PDB entry 6J0C | electron microscopy, 3.70 A resolution | chains A and f of the 12 polymer chains in the assembly

[Chain A (and f)]
Protein: Pvc2
Organism: Photorhabdus asymbiotica subsp. asymbiotica (strain ATCC 43949 / 3105-77)
Notes: chain f of this document is another copy of the same molecule, construct and numbering; everything in this record applies to it too
Reference sequence: B6VNP3 (B6VNP3_PHOAA); residues 1-355 here = UniProt positions 1-355
Sequence (355 residues; each row starts with the number of its first residue):
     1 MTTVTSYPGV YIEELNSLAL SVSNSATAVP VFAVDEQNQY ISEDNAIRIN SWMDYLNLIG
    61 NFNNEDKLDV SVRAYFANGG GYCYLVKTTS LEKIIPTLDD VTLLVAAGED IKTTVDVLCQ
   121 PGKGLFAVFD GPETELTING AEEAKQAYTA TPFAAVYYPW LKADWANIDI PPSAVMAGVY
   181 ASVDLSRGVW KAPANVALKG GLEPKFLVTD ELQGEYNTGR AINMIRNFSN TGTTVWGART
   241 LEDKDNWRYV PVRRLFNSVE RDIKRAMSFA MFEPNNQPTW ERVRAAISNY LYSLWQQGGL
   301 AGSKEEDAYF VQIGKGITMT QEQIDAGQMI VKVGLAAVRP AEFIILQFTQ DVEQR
Disordered / not traced: 1

[Chain A / chain f interface]
Pairs across the interface (23):
  G122(A) with I12(f)
  I138(A) with R48(f); N50(f)
  E211(A) with N50(f); S51(f)
  E215(A) with R48(f), salt bridge
  D243(A) with F269(f)
  D245(A) with A19(f); S21(f), hydrogen bond
  N246(A) with S17(f); A19(f)
  W247(A) with E14(f); N16(f)
  R253(A) with E14(f), salt bridge
  F256(A) with E14(f)
  E260(A) with I12(f); E14(f)
  K264(A) with V10(f); I12(f)
  M267(A) with V10(f), hydrophobic
  M271(A) with G9(f); V10(f), hydrophobic
  Q328(A) with T5(f)
Interface residues without a listed pair, chain A (19 interface residues in all): P121, N139, F272, K332
Interface residues without a listed pair, chain f (16 interface residues in all): P8, L15, I47

[Overview]
The interface between chain A and chain f involves 19 residues on one side and 16 on the other, with 1
hydrogen bond and 2 salt bridges. Polar pairs include E215(A)-R48(f), R253(A)-E14(f) and D245(A)-S21(f).
Chain A and chain f are both Pvc2 (Photorhabdus asymbiotica subsp. asymbiotica (strain ATCC 43949 / 3105-77));
the structure, Cryo-EM Structure of an Extracellular Contractile Injection System, PVC sheath complex in
contracted state, was determined by electron microscopy together with 6J0B, 6J0F, 6J0M and 6J0N from the same
study.
